8UD3 - chains D and B of the 8 polymer chains in the assembly; structure by electron microscopy, 2.67 A resolution.

== Chain D (and B) ==
Molecule: Non-structural protein 15
From: Severe acute respiratory syndrome coronavirus 2
Notes: EC 4.6.1.-; chain B of this document is another copy of the same molecule, construct and numbering; everything in this record applies to it too
Reference sequence: P0DTD1 (R1AB_SARS2); residues 1-346 here correspond to UniProt positions 6453-6798 (UniProt number = residue number + 6452)
Chain sequence (359 residues; each row starts with the number of its first residue; numbers below 1 keep their minus sign (Met-12 is residue -12)):
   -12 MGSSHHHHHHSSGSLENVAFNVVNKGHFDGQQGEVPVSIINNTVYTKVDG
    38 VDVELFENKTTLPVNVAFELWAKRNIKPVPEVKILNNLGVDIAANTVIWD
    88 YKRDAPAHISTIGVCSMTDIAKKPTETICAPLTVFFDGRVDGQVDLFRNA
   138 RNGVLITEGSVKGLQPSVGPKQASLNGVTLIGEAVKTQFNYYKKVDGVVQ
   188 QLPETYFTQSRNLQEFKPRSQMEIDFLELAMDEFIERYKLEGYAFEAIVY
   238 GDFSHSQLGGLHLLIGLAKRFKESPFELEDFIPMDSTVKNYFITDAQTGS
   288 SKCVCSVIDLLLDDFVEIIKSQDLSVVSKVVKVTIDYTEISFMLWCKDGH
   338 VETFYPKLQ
Disordered / not traced: -12 to 0
Differences from the reference sequence: initiating methionine (-12); expression tag (-11 to 0); engineered mutation Ala234 (His6686 in P0DTD1)
Curated features (UniProtKB/Swiss-Prot):
  - active site: His249 (Proton acceptor), Lys289 (For uridylate-specific endoribonuclease nsp15 activity)
  - binding site (uracil): Lys289 to Ser293, Thr340 to Lys344
  - site: Lys289 (Transition state stabilizer), Ser293 (Uracil recognition site), Gln346 (Cleavage)
Reported in the primary citation:
  - specificity-determining residues: Ser293
  - catalytic residues: His249 (citing earlier work)
  - binding site for the 35-nt RNA strand: Met330, Trp332
  - binding site for the 35-nt RNA strand: Glu145, Ser147

== Interface between chain D and chain B ==
Residue-residue contacts (33):
  Ser1(D) with Ser1(B), hydrogen bond; Glu3(B); Glu21(B)
  Leu2(D) with Glu3(B), hydrogen bond (backbone-side chain)
  Glu3(D) with Ser1(B); Leu2(B), hydrogen bond (side chain-backbone)
  Pro23(D) with Ser103(B); Met104(B)
  Val24(D) with Asn52(B), hydrogen bond (backbone-side chain); Met104(B)
  Ser25(D) with Pro50(B); Asn52(B); Met104(B)
  Ile26(D) with Ile26(B), hydrophobic; Pro50(B); Val51(B); Asn52(B), hydrogen bond (backbone-side chain)
  Lys34(D) with Ser103(B), hydrogen bond (side chain-backbone); Met104(B), hydrogen bond (side chain-backbone)
  Asp39(D) with Met104(B)
  Pro50(D) with Ser25(B); Ile26(B)
  Val51(D) with Ile26(B)
  Asn52(D) with Val24(B), hydrogen bond (side chain-backbone); Ser25(B); Ile26(B), hydrogen bond (side chain-backbone)
  Ser103(D) with Pro23(B); Lys34(B), hydrogen bond (backbone-side chain)
  Met104(D) with Pro23(B), hydrophobic; Val24(B); Ser25(B); Lys34(B), hydrogen bond (backbone-side chain); Asp39(B)
Other interface residues (no listed pair), chain D (19 interface residues in all): Glu21, Tyr32, Thr33, Val53, Thr105
Other interface residues (no listed pair), chain B (17 interface residues in all): Val53, Thr105

== In short ==
19 residues of chain D and 17 residues of chain B are in contact; the contacts include 11 hydrogen bonds.
Polar pairs include Ser1(D)-Ser1(B), Leu2(D)-Glu3(B) and Val24(D)-Asn52(B). The paper reports the catalytic
residue His249(D); a binding site for the 35-nt RNA strand at Met330(D), Trp332(D) and Glu145(D) among others.
Chain D and chain B are both Non-structural protein 15 (Severe acute respiratory syndrome coronavirus 2); the
structure, SARS-CoV-2 Nsp15 bound to poly(A/U) RNA, consensus form, was determined by electron microscopy
(same publication as 8UD2, 8UD4 and 8UD5).
